PDB entry 4XT4 | X-ray diffraction, 1.89 A resolution | chain A

== Chain A ==
Molecule: Rv2671
From: Mycobacterium tuberculosis (strain ATCC 25618 / H37Rv)
UniProt: P71968 (P71968_MYCTU); residue numbers follow UniProt; this construct covers 1-258
Sequence (258 residues; numbered 1 to 258; the number before each row is that of its first residue):
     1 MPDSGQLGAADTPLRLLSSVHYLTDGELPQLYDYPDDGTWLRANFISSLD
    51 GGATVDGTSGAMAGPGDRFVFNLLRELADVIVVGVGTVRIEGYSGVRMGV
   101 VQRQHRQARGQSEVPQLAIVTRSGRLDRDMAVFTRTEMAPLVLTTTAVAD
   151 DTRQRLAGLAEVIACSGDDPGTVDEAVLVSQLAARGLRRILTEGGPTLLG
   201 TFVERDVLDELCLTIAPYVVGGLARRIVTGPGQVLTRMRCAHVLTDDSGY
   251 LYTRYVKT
Not modelled in the structure: 1-12
Residues lining bound ligands:
  - 44W (2-amino-6-methyl-7,8-dihydropteridin-4(3H)-one): Asn44, Phe45, Ile46, Ser59, Ala63, Asp67, Phe71, Thr87, Glu91, Tyr93, Glu193, Thr214
  - NADP (NAP; NADP nicotinamide-adenine-dinucleotide phosphate): Gly84, Val85, Gly86, Thr87, Val120, Thr121, Arg122, Ser123, Val173, Glu175, Gly194, Gly195, Pro196, Thr197, Leu198, Thr201, Thr229

== In short ==
Ligands of chain A: NADP and compound 44W.
Chain A is Rv2671 (Mycobacterium tuberculosis (strain ATCC 25618 / H37Rv)); the structure, Crystal structure
of Rv2671 from Mycobacteirum tuberculosis in complex with dihydropteridine ring of dihydropteroic acid, was
determined by X-ray diffraction, deposited together with 4XRB, 4XT5, 4XT6 and 4XT8.
